PDB entry 2CKB | X-ray diffraction, 3.00 A resolution | chains H and P of the 5 polymer chains in the assembly

== Chain H ==
Name: Major histocompatibility complex class I molecule k(b)
From: Mus musculus
UniProt: P01901 (HA1B_MOUSE); residues 1-274 here correspond to UniProt positions 22-295 (UniProt number = residue number + 21)
Chain sequence (274 residues; row label = number of the first residue in the row):
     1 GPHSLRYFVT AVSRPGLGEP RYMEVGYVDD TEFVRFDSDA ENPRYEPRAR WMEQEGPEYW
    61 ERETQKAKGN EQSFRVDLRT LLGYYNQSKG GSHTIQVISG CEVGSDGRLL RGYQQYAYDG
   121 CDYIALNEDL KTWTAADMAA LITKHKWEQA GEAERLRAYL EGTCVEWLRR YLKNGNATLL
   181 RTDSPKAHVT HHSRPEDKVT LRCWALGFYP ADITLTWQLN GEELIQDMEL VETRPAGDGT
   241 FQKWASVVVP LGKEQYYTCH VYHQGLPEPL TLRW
Swiss-Prot annotation at these positions:
  - glycosylation (N-linked (GlcNAc...) asparagine): N86, N176

== Chain P ==
Name: DEV8 peptide
Chain sequence (8 residues; row label = number of the first residue in the row):
     1 EQYKFYSV

== Chain H / chain P interface ==
Pairs across the interface (45; chain H residue first):
  Y7(H) - E1(P)  hydrogen bond (side chain-backbone)
  Y7(H) - Q2(P)
  V9(H) - Q2(P)
  V9(H) - F5(P)  hydrophobic
  E24(H) - Q2(P)
  Y45(H) - Q2(P)  hydrogen bond
  Y59(H) - E1(P)
  R62(H) - E1(P)
  E63(H) - E1(P)
  E63(H) - Q2(P)  hydrogen bond (side chain-backbone)
  K66(H) - E1(P)  salt bridge
  K66(H) - Q2(P)  hydrogen bond (side chain-backbone)
  K66(H) - Y3(P)
  K66(H) - K4(P)
  N70(H) - Y3(P)  hydrogen bond (side chain-backbone)
  N70(H) - F5(P)
  S73(H) - F5(P)
  F74(H) - F5(P)  hydrophobic
  D77(H) - Y6(P)
  D77(H) - S7(P)
  D77(H) - V8(P)
  T80(H) - V8(P)
  Y84(H) - V8(P)  hydrogen bond (side chain-backbone)
  V97(H) - F5(P)  hydrophobic
  Q114(H) - Y3(P)
  Q114(H) - F5(P)
  Y116(H) - F5(P)
  Y116(H) - Y6(P)
  Y123(H) - V8(P)  hydrophobic
  T143(H) - V8(P)  hydrogen bond (side chain-backbone)
  K146(H) - V8(P)  hydrogen bond (side chain-backbone)
  W147(H) - Y6(P)
  W147(H) - S7(P)  hydrogen bond (side chain-backbone)
  W147(H) - V8(P)  hydrophobic
  E152(H) - Y3(P)  hydrogen bond
  E152(H) - Y6(P)
  R155(H) - Y3(P)  hydrogen bond
  R155(H) - K4(P)  hydrogen bond (side chain-backbone)
  L156(H) - Y3(P)  hydrogen bond (backbone-side chain)
  Y159(H) - E1(P)  hydrogen bond (side chain-backbone)
  Y159(H) - Q2(P)
  Y159(H) - Y3(P)  hydrogen bond (side chain-backbone)
  T163(H) - E1(P)
  W167(H) - E1(P)
  Y171(H) - E1(P)  hydrogen bond (side chain-backbone)
Other interface residues (no listed pair), chain H (31 interface residues in all): V76, S99, A150

== Summary ==
The interface between chain H and chain P involves 31 residues on one side and 8 on the other; the contacts
include 16 hydrogen bonds and 1 salt bridge. Polar pairs include K66(H)-E1(P), Y7(H)-E1(P) and Y45(H)-Q2(P).
Chain H is Major histocompatibility complex class I molecule k(b) (Mus musculus) and chain P is DEV8 peptide;
the structure, Structure of the 2C/kb/DEV8 complex, was determined by X-ray diffraction.
